Entry 8RE3 (X-ray diffraction, 1.51 A resolution); this record covers chain A.

Chain A:
Protein: Peroxidase, putative
Source organism: Deinococcus radiodurans
UniProtKB: Q9RZ08 (Q9RZ08_DEIRA); numbering as in UniProt (aligned over 16-460)
Amino-acid sequence (445 residues; each row starts with the number of its first residue):
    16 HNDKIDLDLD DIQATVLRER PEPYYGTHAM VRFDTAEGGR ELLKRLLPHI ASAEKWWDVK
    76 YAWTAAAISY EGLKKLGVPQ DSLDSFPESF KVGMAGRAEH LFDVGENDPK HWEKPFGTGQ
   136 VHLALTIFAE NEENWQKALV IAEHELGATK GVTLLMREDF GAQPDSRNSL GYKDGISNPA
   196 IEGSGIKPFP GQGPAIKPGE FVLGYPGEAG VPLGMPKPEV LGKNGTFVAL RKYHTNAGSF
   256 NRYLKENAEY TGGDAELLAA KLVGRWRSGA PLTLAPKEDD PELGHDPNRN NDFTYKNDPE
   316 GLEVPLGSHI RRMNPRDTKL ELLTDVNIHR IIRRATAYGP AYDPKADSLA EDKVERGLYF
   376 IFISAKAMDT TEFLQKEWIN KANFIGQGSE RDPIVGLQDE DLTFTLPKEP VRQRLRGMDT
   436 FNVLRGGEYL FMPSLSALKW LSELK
Construct notes: conflict G162 (Glu in Q9RZ08); engineered mutation G190 (Met in Q9RZ08)
Bound ions: Ca2+ site 1: I20 (shared with 1 residue of chain B); heme Fe: H324 (together with hydroxide ion); Ca2+ site 2: D434 (shared with 1 residue of chain B)
Ligand contacts:
  - heme (HEM): N183, Y187, K188, D189, G190, I191, S192, Y248, V278, R280, H324, I325, M328, N329, R331, R345, I346, R348, L373, F375, F377, L389, Q390, I394, I409, V410, N437
  - hydroxide ion (OH), molecule 1: D189, R348, A350, F375
  - hydroxide ion (OH), molecule 2: H324, R348, F375
Reported in the primary citation:
  - heme coordination: H324
  - catalytic residues: D189 (proposed by the authors, not directly observed)
  - binding site for hydroxide ion: D189, R348

In short:
Bound to chain A: heme and hydroxide ion. From the paper: the catalytic residue D189; a binding site for
hydroxide ion at D189 and R348.
Chain A is Peroxidase, putative (Deinococcus radiodurans); the structure, Crystal Structure determination of
Dye-decolorizing Peroxidase (DyP) mutant M190G from Deinoccoccus radiodurans, was determined by X-ray
diffraction together with 8RE2 from the same study.
